Entry 6MU8 (X-ray diffraction, 2.99 A resolution); this record covers chains D and G of the 4 polymer chains in the assembly.

Chain D:
Molecule: 35O22 scFv heavy chain portion
Source organism: Homo sapiens
Notes: engineered mutation(s): E10T, L11T, K12T, A16S, I68N, K83T, F84S,; antibody fragment or engineered binder
Chain sequence (134 residues; row label = number of the first residue in the row; a row labelled like 72A-72H holds insertion residues (72A, then the next letters in order)):
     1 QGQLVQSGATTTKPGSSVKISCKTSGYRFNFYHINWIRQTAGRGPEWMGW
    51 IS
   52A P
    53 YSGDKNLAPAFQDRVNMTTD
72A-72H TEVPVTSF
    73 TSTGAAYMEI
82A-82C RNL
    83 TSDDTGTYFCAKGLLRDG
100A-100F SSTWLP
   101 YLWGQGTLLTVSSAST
Disordered / not traced: 111-116
Disulfides: Cys22-Cys92
Covalent attachments: N-acetylglucosamine (NAG) linked to Asn68

Chain G:
Molecule: Envelope glycoprotein gp160
Source organism: Human immunodeficiency virus 1
Notes: fragment: gp120
UniProt: Q2N0S6 (Q2N0S6_9HIV1); the construct lacks a stretch of the UniProt sequence and is renumbered around it, so the offset changes along the chain: 31-141 = UniProt 30-140; 150-185 = UniProt 141-176; 188-309 = UniProt 187-308; 312-321 = UniProt 309-318; 2 more segments
Chain sequence (481 residues; numbered 31 to 513 plus 11 insertion-coded residues; 13 numbers in that range are skipped by the numbering (no residue carries them; nothing is unmodelled there); the number before each row is that of its first residue; a row labelled like 185A-185J holds insertion residues (185A, then the next letters in order)):
    31 AENLWVTVYYGVPVWKDAETTLFCASDAKAYETEKHNVWATHACVPTDPN
    81 PQEIHLENVTEEFNMWKNNMVEQMHTDIISLWDQSLKPCVKLTPLCVTLQ
   131 CTNVTNAITDD
   150 MRGELKNCSFNMTTELRDKKQKVYSLFYRLDVVQIN
185A-185J ENQGNRSNNS
   188 NKEYRLINCNTSAITQACPKVSFEPIPIHYCAPAGFAILKCKDKKFNGTG
   238 PCPSVSTVQCTHGIKPVVSTQLLLNGSLAEEEVMIRSENITNNAKNILVQ
   288 FNTPVQINCTRPNNNTRKSIRI
   312 GPGQAFYATG
  321A D
   322 IIGDIRQAHCNVSKATWNETLGKVVKQLRKHFGNNTIIRFANSSGGDLEV
   372 TTHSFNCGGEFFYCNTSGLFNSTWISN
   400 TSVQGSNSTGSNDSITLPCRIKQIINMWQRIGQAMYAPPIQGVIRCVSNI
   450 TGLILTRDGGSTNSTTETFRPGGGDMRDNWRSELYKYKVVKIEPLGVAPT
   500 RCKRRVVGRRRRRR
Disordered / not traced: 31, 61-64, 185A-185J, 400-411, 459-464, 505-513
Disulfides: Cys54-Cys74, Cys119-Cys205, Cys126-Cys196, Cys131-Cys157, Cys218-Cys247, Cys228-Cys239, Cys296-Cys331, Cys378-Cys445, Cys385-Cys418
Covalent attachments: glycan linked to Asn88; N-acetylglucosamine (NAG) linked to Asn133, Asn156, Asn160, Asn197, Asn234, Asn262, Asn276, Asn295, Asn301, Asn332, Asn355, Asn363, Asn386, Asn448
Construct notes: engineered mutation Ala137 (Asn136 in Q2N0S6); conflict Asn332 (Thr330 in Q2N0S6), Cys501 (Ala498 in Q2N0S6); expression tag (509-513)
Small-molecule neighbours: JYS (1-[4-(benzenecarbonyl)piperazin-1-yl]-2-(4-bromo-7-fluoro-1H-indol-3-yl)ethane-1,2-dione): Ile108, Ile109, Trp112, Asp113, Leu116, Val255, Thr257, Glu370, Ser375, Phe376, Phe382, Tyr384, Ile424, Asn425, Met426, Trp427, Gln432, Ala433, Met434, Met475

Chain D / chain G interface:
Pairs across the interface - 13 pairs, chain D then chain G:
  Arg28(D) with Asn88(G), hydrogen bond (side chain-backbone); Thr90(G), hydrogen bond
  Phe31(D) with Asn88(G)
  Tyr53(D) with Glu87(G); Asn88(G)
  Pro72D(D) with Pro238(G), hydrophobic; Pro240(G), hydrophobic
  Val72E(D) with Pro238(G)
  Thr72F(D) with Thr90(G); Glu92(G)
  Ser72G(D) with Thr90(G); Glu92(G)
  Arg98(D) with Asn88(G)

In short:
8 residues of chain D and 6 residues of chain G are in contact; the contacts include 2 hydrogen bonds. Polar
pairs include Arg28(D)-Asn88(G) and Arg28(D)-Thr90(G). Ligands of chain G: compound JYS. Covalently linked
N-acetylglucosamine: at Asn68(D).
Here chain D is 35O22 scFv heavy chain portion (Homo sapiens) and chain G is Envelope glycoprotein gp160
(Human immunodeficiency virus 1). Entry 6MU8 (Crystal Structure of HIV-1 BG505 SOSIP.664 Prefusion Env Trimer
Bound to Small Molecule HIV-1 Entry Inhibitor ...) was determined by X-ray diffraction, deposited together
with 6MTJ, 6MTN, 6MU6, 6MU7, 6MUF and 6MUG.
